Entry 1RF9 (X-ray diffraction, 1.80 A resolution); this record covers chain A.

# Chain A
Molecule: Cytochrome P450-cam
Organism: Pseudomonas putida
Notes: EC 1.14.15.1
Reference sequence: P00183 (CPXA_PSEPU); numbering as in UniProt (aligned over 0-414)
Amino-acid sequence (417 residues; numbered 0 to 416; the number before each row is that of its first residue; numbering starts at 0):
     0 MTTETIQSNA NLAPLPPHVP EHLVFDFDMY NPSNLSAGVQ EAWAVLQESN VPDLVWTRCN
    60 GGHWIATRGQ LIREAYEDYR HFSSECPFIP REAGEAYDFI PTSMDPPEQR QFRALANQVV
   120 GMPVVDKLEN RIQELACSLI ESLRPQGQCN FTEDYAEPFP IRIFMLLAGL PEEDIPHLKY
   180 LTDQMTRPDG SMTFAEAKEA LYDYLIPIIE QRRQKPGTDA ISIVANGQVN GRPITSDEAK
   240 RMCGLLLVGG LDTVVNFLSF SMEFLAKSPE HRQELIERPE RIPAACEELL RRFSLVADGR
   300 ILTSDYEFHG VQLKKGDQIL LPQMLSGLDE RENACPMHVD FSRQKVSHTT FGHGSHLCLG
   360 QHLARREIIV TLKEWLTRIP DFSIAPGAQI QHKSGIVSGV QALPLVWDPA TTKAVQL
Unresolved in the structure: 0-10, 415-416
Differences from the reference sequence: cloning artifact (415-416)
Bound ions: heme Fe near Cys357 (its only coordinating residue here)
Ligand contacts:
  - DBR (adamantane-1-carboxylic acid-5-dimethylamino-naphthalene-1-sulfonylamino-butyl-amide): Tyr29, Phe87, Ile88, Pro89, Ala92, Tyr96, Phe98, Thr101, Met184, Phe193, Leu244, Val247, Gly248, Thr252, Val295, Asp297, Ile395, Val396
  - heme (HEM): Tyr75, Pro100, Thr101, Gln108, Arg112, Val119, Leu244, Leu245, Gly248, Gly249, Thr252, Val253, Phe256, Leu294, Val295, Asp297, Arg299, Gln322, Thr349, Phe350, Gly351, Ser354, His355, Leu356, Cys357, Leu358, Gly359, Leu362, Ala363, Glu366
What the authors report for this chain:
  - binding site for DBR: Tyr29, Phe87, Ile88, Ala92, Tyr96, Thr101, Phe193, Asp251, Thr252, Val295, Asp297, Ile395, Val396
  - conformationally variable residues (helix shift, loop rearrangement, register shift, side-chain flip): Tyr96, Ile160, Phe163, Asp173 to Thr185, Arg186 to Met191, Thr192 to Lys214, Leu245, Leu246, Val247, Gly248, Leu250, Asp251, Thr252
  - contacts within the chain: Lys197-Glu198 (hydrogen bond)

# In short
Ligands of chain A: heme and compound DBR. From the paper: a binding site for DBR at Tyr29, Phe87 and Ile88
among others; conformational variability at Tyr96, Ile160 and Phe163 among others.
Chain A is Cytochrome P450-cam (Pseudomonas putida); the structure, Crystal structure of cytochrome P450-cam
with a fluorescent probe D-4-AD (Adamantane-1-carboxylic
acid-5-dimethylamino-naphthalene-1-sulfonylamino-butyl-amide), was determined by X-ray diffraction (same
publication as 1RE9).
